Entry 2OVW (X-ray diffraction, 2.30 A resolution); this record covers chain A.

# Chain A
Molecule: Endoglucanase I
Source organism: Fusarium oxysporum
Notes: EC 3.2.1.4
Reference sequence: P46237 (GUNC_FUSOX); residues 2-411 here correspond to UniProt positions 20-429 (UniProt number = residue number + 18)
Amino-acid sequence (411 residues; each row starts with the number of its first residue):
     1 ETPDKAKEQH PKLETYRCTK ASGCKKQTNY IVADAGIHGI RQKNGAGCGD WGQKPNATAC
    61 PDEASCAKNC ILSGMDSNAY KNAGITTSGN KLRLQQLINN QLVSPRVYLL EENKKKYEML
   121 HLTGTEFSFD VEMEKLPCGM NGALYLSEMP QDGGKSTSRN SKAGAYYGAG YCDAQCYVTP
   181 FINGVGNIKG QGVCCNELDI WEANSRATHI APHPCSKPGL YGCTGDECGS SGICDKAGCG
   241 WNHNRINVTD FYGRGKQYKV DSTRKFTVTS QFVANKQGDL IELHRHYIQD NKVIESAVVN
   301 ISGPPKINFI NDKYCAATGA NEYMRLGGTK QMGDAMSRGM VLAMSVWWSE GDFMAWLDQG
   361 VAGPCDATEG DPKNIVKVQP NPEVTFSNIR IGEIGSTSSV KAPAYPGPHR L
Disordered / not traced: 399-411
Modified positions: E1 (pyroglutamic acid; PCA)
Swiss-Prot annotation at these positions:
  - active site: E197 (Nucleophile), E202 (Proton donor)
  - glycosylation (N-linked (GlcNAc...) asparagine): N56, N247, N300
Disulfides: C18-C24, C48-C70, C60-C66, C138-C365, C172-C195, C176-C194, C215-C234, C223-C228, C239-C315
Glycans and other covalent adducts: N-acetylglucosamine (NAG) linked to N56, N247

# In short
Curated annotation (UniProt) lists active-site residues E197 and E202.
Chain A is Endoglucanase I (Fusarium oxysporum); the structure, Endoglucanase I complexed with cellobiose, was
determined by X-ray diffraction together with 3OVW and 4OVW from the same study.
